Entry 8HHZ (electron microscopy, 4.28 A resolution (low resolution: residue-level contacts below are approximate; hydrogen-bond / salt-bridge calls are withheld)); this record covers chains C and J of the 9 polymer chains in the assembly.

Chain C:
Molecule: Spike glycoprotein
Source organism: Severe acute respiratory syndrome coronavirus 2
UniProt: P0DTC2 (SPIKE_SARS2); numbering as in UniProt; present here: 14-70, 73-142, 146-210, 215-1210
Chain sequence (1261 residues; numbered -5 to 1258 plus 6 insertion-coded residues; 9 numbers in that range are skipped by the numbering (no residue carries them; nothing is unmodelled there); the number before each row is that of its first residue; a row labelled like 210A-210F holds insertion residues (210A, then the next letters in order); numbers below 1 keep their minus sign (Met-5 is residue -5)):
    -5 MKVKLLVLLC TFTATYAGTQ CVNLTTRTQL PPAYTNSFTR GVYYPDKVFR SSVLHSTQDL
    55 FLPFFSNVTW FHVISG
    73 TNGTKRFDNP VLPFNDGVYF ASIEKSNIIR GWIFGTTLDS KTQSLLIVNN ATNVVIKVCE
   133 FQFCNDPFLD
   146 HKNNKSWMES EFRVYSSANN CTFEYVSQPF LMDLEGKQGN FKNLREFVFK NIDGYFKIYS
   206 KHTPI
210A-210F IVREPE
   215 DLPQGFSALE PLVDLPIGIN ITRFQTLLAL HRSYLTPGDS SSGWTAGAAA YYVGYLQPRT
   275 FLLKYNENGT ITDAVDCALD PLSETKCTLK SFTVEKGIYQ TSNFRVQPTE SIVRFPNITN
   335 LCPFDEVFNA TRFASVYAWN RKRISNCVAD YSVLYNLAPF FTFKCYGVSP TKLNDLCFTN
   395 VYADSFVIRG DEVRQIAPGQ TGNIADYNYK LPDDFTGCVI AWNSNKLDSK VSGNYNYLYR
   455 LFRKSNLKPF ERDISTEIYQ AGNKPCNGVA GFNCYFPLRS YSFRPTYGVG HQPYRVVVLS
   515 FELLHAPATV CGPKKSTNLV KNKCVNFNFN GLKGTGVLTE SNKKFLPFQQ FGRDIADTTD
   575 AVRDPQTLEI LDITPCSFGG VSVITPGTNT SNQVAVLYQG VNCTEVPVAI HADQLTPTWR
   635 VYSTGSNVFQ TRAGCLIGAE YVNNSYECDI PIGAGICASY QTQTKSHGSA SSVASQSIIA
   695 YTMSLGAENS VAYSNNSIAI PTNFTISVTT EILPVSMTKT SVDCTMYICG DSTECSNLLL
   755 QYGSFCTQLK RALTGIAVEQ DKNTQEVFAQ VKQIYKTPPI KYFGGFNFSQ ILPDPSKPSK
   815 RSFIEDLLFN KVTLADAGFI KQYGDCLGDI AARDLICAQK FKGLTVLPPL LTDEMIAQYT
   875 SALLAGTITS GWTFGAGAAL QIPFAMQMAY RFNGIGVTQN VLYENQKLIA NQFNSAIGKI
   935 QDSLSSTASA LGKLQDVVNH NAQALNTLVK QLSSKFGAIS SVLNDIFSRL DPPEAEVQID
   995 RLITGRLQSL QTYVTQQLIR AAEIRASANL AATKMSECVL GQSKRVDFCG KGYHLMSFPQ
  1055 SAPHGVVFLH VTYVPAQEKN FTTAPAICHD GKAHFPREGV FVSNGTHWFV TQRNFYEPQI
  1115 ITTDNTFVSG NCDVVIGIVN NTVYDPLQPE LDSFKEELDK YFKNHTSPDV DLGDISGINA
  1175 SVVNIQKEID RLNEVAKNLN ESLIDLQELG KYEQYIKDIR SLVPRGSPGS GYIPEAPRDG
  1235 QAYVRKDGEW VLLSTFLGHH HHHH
Disordered / not traced: -5 to 26, 73-79, 146-165, 177-186, 210A-210F, 332-336, 455-460, 472-491, 528-531, 621-640, 677-689, 829-854, 1147-1258
Disulfide bonds: Cys131-Cys166, Cys291-Cys301, Cys379-Cys432, Cys391-Cys525, Cys538-Cys590, Cys617-Cys649, Cys662-Cys671, Cys738-Cys760, Cys743-Cys749, Cys1032-Cys1043, Cys1082-Cys1126
Construct notes: initiating methionine (-5); expression tag (-4 to 13, 1211-1258); variant Val67 (Ala in P0DTC2), Ile95 (Thr in P0DTC2), Asp142 (Gly in P0DTC2), Ile210A (Leu212 in P0DTC2), Asp339 (Gly in P0DTC2), Leu371 (Ser in P0DTC2), Pro373 (Ser in P0DTC2), Phe375 (Ser in P0DTC2), Asn417 (Lys in P0DTC2), Lys440 (Asn in P0DTC2), Ser446 (Gly in P0DTC2), Asn477 (Ser in P0DTC2), Lys478 (Thr in P0DTC2), Ala484 (Glu in P0DTC2), Arg493 (Gln in P0DTC2), Ser496 (Gly in P0DTC2), Arg498 (Gln in P0DTC2), Tyr501 (Asn in P0DTC2), His505 (Tyr in P0DTC2), Lys547 (Thr in P0DTC2), Gly614 (Asp in P0DTC2), Tyr655 (His in P0DTC2), Lys679 (Asn in P0DTC2), His681 (Pro in P0DTC2), Gly682 (Arg in P0DTC2), Ser683 (Arg in P0DTC2), Ser685 (Arg in P0DTC2), Lys764 (Asn in P0DTC2), Tyr796 (Asp in P0DTC2), Lys856 (Asn in P0DTC2), His954 (Gln in P0DTC2), Lys969 (Asn in P0DTC2), Phe981 (Leu in P0DTC2), Pro986 (Lys in P0DTC2), Pro987 (Val in P0DTC2); insertion (210D-210F)
Swiss-Prot annotation at these positions:
  - region: Asn280 to Cys301 (Putative superantigen), Arg403 to Asp405 (Integrin-binding motif), Asn448 to Phe456 (Immunodominant HLA epitope recognized by the CD8+), Ser816 to Tyr837 (Fusion peptide 1), Lys835 to Phe855 (Fusion peptide 2), Asp1163 to Glu1202 (Heptad repeat 2)
  - site: Arg815, Ser816 (Cleavage)
  - glycosylation: Asn17 (N-linked (GlcNAc...) (complex) asparagine), Asn61 (N-linked (GlcNAc...) (hybrid) asparagine), Asn74 (N-linked (GlcNAc...) (complex) asparagine), Asn122 (N-linked (GlcNAc...) (hybrid) asparagine), Asn149 (N-linked (GlcNAc...) (complex) asparagine), Asn165 (N-linked (GlcNAc...) (complex) asparagine), Asn234 (N-linked (GlcNAc...) (high mannose) asparagine), Asn282 (N-linked (GlcNAc...) (complex) asparagine), Thr323 (O-linked (GalNAc) threonine), Ser325 (O-linked (HexNAc...) serine), Asn331 (N-linked (GlcNAc...) (complex) asparagine), Asn343 (N-linked (GlcNAc...) (complex) asparagine), Asn603 (N-linked (GlcNAc...) (hybrid) asparagine), Asn616 (N-linked (GlcNAc...) (complex) asparagine), Asn657 (N-linked (GlcNAc...) (complex) asparagine), Thr676 (O-linked (GlcNAc...) threonine), Thr678 (O-linked (GlcNAc...) threonine), Asn709 (N-linked (GlcNAc...) (high mannose) asparagine), Asn717 (N-linked (GlcNAc...) (hybrid) asparagine), Asn801 (N-linked (GlcNAc...) (hybrid) asparagine) and 6 more in UniProt
  - natural variant: Leu18 (L18F: In strain: Beta/B.1.351, Gamma/P.1 and 1 more), Thr19 (T19I: In strain: Omicron/BQ.1.1, Omicron/XBB.1.5 and 1 more; T19R: In strain: Delta/B.1.617.2, Omicron/BA.2 and 4 more), Thr20 (T20N: In strain: Gamma/P.1), Leu24 to Ala27 (sequence variant, change not given here; In strain: Omicron/BA.2, Omicron/BA.2.12.1 and 6 more), Pro26 (P26S: In strain: Gamma/P.1), Gln52 (Q52H: In strain: Omicron/EG.5.1), Val67 (A67V: In strain: Eta/B.1.525, Omicron/BA.1; this construct carries the variant), Gly75 (G75V: In strain: Lambda/C.37), Thr76 (T76I: In strain: Lambda/C.37), Asp80 (D80A: In strain: Beta/B.1.351), Val83 (V83A: In strain: Omicron/XBB.1.5, Omicron/EG.5.1), Ile95 (T95I: In strain: Iota/B.1.526, Mu/B.1.621 and 2 more; this construct carries the variant), 69 further natural variant entries in UniProt
  - mutagenesis: Asn121 (N121Q: Partial loss of biliverdin affinity), Arg190 (R190K: Partial loss of biliverdin affinity), Asn234 (N234Q: Increased resistance to neutralizing antibodies), Asn331 (N331Q: Reduced viral infectivity), Asn343 (N343Q: Reduced viral infectivity), Leu452 (L452R: Increased resistance to neutralizing antibodies. Decreases HLA binding to NF9 epitope. Increased binding affinity to human ACE2), Tyr453 (Y453F: Decreased HLA binding to NF9 epitope. Increased binding affinity to human ACE2), Ala475 (A475V: Increased resistance to neutralizing antibodies), Val483 (V483A: Increased resistance to neutralizing antibodies), Phe490 (F490L: Increased resistance to neutralizing antibodies and human covalescent sera neutralization), His519 (H519P: Increased resistance to human covalescent sera neutralization), Ser673 (S673A: No effect on O-glycosylation by host GALNT1), 4 further mutagenesis entries in UniProt

Chain J:
Molecule: IY-2A Fab light chain
Source organism: Homo sapiens
Notes: antibody fragment or engineered binder
Chain sequence (216 residues; numbered 2 to 216 plus 1 insertion-coded residue; the number before each row is that of its first residue):
     2 NFMLTQPHSV SESPGKTVTI SCTGSSG
   28A S
    29 IASNYVQWYQ QRPGSAPTTV IYEDNQRPSG VPDRFSGSID SSSNSASLTI SGLRTEDEAD
    89 YYCQSYDSGI WVFGGGTKLT VLGQPKAAPS VTLFPPSSEE LQANKATLVC LISDFYPGAV
   149 TVAWKADSSP VKAGVETTTP SKQSNNKYAA SSYLSLTPEQ WKSHRSYSCQ VTHEGSTVEK
   209 TVAPTECS
Disordered / not traced: 213-216
Disulfide bonds: Cys23-Cys91, Cys138-Cys197

Chain C / chain J interface:
Residue-residue contacts (8):
  Phe375(C) with Asn32(J); Ser96(J)
  Phe377(C) with Asn32(J)
  Lys378(C) with Ala30(J); Ser31(J); Tyr33(J)
  Cys379(C) with Tyr33(J)
  Thr385(C) with Glu51(J)
Also at the interface, not in a pair above, chain C (8 interface residues in all): Ala372, Pro373, Phe374
Also at the interface, not in a pair above, chain J (7 interface residues in all): Gly97

Overview:
Chain C and chain J form an interface of 8 and 7 residues respectively. Curated annotation (UniProt) lists 16
mutagenesis sites on chain C.
Here chain C is Spike glycoprotein (Severe acute respiratory syndrome coronavirus 2) and chain J is IY-2A Fab
light chain (Homo sapiens). Entry 8HHZ (SARS-CoV-2 Omicron BA.1 Spike in complex with IY-2A) was determined by
electron microscopy (same publication as 7YCK, 7YCN and 8HHX).
